1HDO - chain A; structure by X-ray diffraction, 1.15 A resolution.

# Chain A
Protein: Biliverdin IX beta reductase
From: Homo sapiens
Notes: EC 1.3.1.24
UniProt: P30043 (FLRE_HUMAN); residues 2-205 here correspond to UniProt positions 1-204 (UniProt number = residue number - 1)
Amino-acid sequence (206 residues; row label = number of the first residue in the row):
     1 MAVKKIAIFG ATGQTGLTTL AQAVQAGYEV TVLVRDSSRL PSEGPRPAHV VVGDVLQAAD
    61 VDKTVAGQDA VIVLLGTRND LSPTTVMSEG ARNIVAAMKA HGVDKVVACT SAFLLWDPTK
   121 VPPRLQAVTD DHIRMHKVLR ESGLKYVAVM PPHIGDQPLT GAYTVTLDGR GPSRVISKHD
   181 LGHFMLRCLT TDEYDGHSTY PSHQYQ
Unresolved in the structure: 206
Small-molecule neighbours: NADP (NAP; NADP nicotinamide-adenine-dinucleotide phosphate): G10, A11, T12, G13, Q14, T15, G16, R35, R39, D54, V55, L56, L74, L75, G76, T77, R78, V86, M87, C109, T110, S111, V128, H132, P151, P152, H153, I154

# Overview
Bound to chain A: NADP.
Chain A is Biliverdin IX beta reductase (Homo sapiens); the structure, Human biliverdin IX beta reductase:
NADP complex, was determined by X-ray diffraction together with 1HE2, 1HE3, 1HE4 and 1HE5 from the same study.
